Entry 5MKP (X-ray diffraction, 2.50 A resolution); this record covers chain A.

[Chain A]
Name: PH0300
Organism: Pyrococcus horikoshii OT3
UniProt: O58038 (O58038_PYRHO); numbering as in UniProt (aligned over 1-310)
Sequence (313 residues; numbered -2 to 310; the number before each row is that of its first residue; numbers below 1 keep their minus sign (Gly-2 is residue -2)):
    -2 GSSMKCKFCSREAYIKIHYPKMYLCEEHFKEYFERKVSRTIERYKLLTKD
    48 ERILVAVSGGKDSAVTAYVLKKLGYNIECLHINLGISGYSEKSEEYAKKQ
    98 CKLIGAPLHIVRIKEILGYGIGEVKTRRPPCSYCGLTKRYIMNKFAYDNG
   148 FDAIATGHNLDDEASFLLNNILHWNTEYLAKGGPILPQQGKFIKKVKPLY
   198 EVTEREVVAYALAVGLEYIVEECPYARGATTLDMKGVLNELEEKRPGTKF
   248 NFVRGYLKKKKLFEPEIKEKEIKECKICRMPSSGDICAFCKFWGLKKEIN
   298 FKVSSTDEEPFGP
Unresolved in the structure: -2 to -1, 224, 267-268, 310
Sequence notes: expression tag (-2 to 0)
Bound ions: Zn2+ site 1: Cys3, Cys6, Cys22, His25; Fe4 H S5 Fe: Cys128, Cys131, Cys220; Zn2+ site 2: Cys272, Cys275, Cys284, Cys287
Small-molecule neighbours: Fe4 H S5 (Q46): Leu81, Ile118, Pro127, Cys128, Cys131, Gly132, Lys135, Glu219, Cys220, Tyr222, Ala223
UniProt features mapped onto this chain:
  - binding site (Zn(2+)): Cys3, Cys6, Cys22, His25, Cys272, Cys275, Cys284, Cys287
  - binding site (ATP): Ala53, Ile79, Lys135, Gly154
  - binding site ([4Fe-4S] cluster): Cys128, Cys131, Cys220
  - mutagenesis: Asp59 (D59A: Loss of binding to ATP)
From the paper describing this entry:
  - Fe4 H S5 coordination: Cys128, Cys131, Cys220
  - binding site for Fe4 H S5: Leu81, Ile118, Lys135
  - conformationally variable residues (order/disorder transition, side-chain flip): Lys135, Tyr222 to Gly225
  - catalytic residues: Cys220
  - catalytic residues: Lys135, His155 (proposed by the authors, not directly observed)

[Overview]
Chain A binds Fe4 H S5. The Zn2+ site 1 is built by Cys3, Cys6, Cys22 and His25. Curated annotation (UniProt)
lists 8 Zn2+-binding residues, 4 ATP-binding residues, 3 [4Fe-4S] cluster-binding residues and one mutagenesis
site. The paper reports catalytic residues Cys220, Lys135 and His155; a binding site for Fe4 H S5 at Leu81,
Ile118 and Lys135.
Chain A is PH0300 (Pyrococcus horikoshii OT3); the structure, Non redox thiolation in transfer RNAs occuring
via sulfur activation by a [4Fe-4S] cluster, was determined by X-ray diffraction, deposited together with 5MKO
and 5MKQ.
